6H9R - chain A; structure by X-ray diffraction, 2.40 A resolution.

# Chain A
Name: Genome polyprotein
Source organism: Dengue virus 3 Sri Lanka/1266/2000
Notes: EC 3.4.21.91, 3.6.1.15, 3.6.4.13, 2.1.1.56, 2.1.1.57, 2.7.7.48
UniProtKB: Q6YMS4 (POLG_DEN3S); residues 272-900 here correspond to UniProt positions 2762-3390 (UniProt number = residue number + 2490)
Sequence (635 residues; row label = number of the first residue in the row):
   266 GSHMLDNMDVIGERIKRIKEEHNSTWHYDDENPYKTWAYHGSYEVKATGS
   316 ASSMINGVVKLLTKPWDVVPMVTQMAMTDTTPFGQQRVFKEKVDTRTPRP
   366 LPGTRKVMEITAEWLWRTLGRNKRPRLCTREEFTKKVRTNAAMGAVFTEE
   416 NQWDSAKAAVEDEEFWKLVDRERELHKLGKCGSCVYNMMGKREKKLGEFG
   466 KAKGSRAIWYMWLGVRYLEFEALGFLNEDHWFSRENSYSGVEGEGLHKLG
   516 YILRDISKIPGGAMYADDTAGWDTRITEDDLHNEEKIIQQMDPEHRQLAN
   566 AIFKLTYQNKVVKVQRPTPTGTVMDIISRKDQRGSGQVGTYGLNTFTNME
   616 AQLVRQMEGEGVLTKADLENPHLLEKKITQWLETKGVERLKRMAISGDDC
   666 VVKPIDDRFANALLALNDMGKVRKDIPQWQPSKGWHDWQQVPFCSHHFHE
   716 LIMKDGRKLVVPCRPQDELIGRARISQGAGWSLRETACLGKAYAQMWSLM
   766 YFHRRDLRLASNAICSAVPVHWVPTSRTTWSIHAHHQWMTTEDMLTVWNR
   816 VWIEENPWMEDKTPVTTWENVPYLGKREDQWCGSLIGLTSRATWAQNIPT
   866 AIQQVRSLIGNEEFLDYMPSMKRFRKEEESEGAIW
Not modelled in the structure: 266-271, 312-318, 343-354, 406-418, 454-469, 581-586, 884-900
Construct notes: expression tag (266-271); variant Leu366 (Met2856 in Q6YMS4), Val372 (Ala2862 in Q6YMS4), Val480 (Ala2970 in Q6YMS4), Val603 (Leu3093 in Q6YMS4)
Swiss-Prot annotation at these positions:
  - binding site (Zn(2+)): Glu437, His441, Cys446, Cys449, His712, Cys728, Cys847
Bound ions: Zn2+ site 1: Glu437, His441, Cys446, Cys449; Zn2+ site 2: His712, His714, Cys728, Cys847
Small-molecule neighbours: 5V5 (2-(4-methoxy-3-thiophen-2-yl-phenyl)ethanoic acid): Leu511, Cys709, Ser710, His711, Arg729, Met761, Met765, Tyr766, Thr793, Thr794, Ser796, His798, Ala799, Trp803
Reported in the primary citation:
  - binding site for 5V5: Leu511, Cys709, His711, Arg729, Met761, Met765, Thr794, Trp795, Ser796, His798, Ala799, Trp803

# Overview
Bound to chain A: compound 5V5. The Zn2+ site 1 is built by Glu437, His441, Cys446 and Cys449. His712, His714,
Cys728 and Cys847 coordinate Zn2+ site 2. UniProt lists 7 Zn2+-binding residues. From the paper: a binding
site for 5V5 at Leu511, Cys709 and His711 among others.
Chain A is Genome polyprotein (Dengue virus 3 Sri Lanka/1266/2000); the structure, Dengue-RdRp3-inhibitor
complex soaking, was determined by X-ray diffraction (same publication as 6H80).
